4Y7N - chains B and J of the 13 polymer chains in the assembly; structure by X-ray diffraction, 3.30 A resolution.

# Chain B
Molecule: DNA-directed RNA polymerase II subunit RPB2
Source organism: Saccharomyces cerevisiae (strain ATCC 204508 / S288c)
Notes: EC 2.7.7.6
UniProt: P08518 (RPB2_YEAST); residue numbers follow UniProt; this construct covers 1-1224
Sequence (1224 residues; numbered 1 to 1224; the number before each row is that of its first residue):
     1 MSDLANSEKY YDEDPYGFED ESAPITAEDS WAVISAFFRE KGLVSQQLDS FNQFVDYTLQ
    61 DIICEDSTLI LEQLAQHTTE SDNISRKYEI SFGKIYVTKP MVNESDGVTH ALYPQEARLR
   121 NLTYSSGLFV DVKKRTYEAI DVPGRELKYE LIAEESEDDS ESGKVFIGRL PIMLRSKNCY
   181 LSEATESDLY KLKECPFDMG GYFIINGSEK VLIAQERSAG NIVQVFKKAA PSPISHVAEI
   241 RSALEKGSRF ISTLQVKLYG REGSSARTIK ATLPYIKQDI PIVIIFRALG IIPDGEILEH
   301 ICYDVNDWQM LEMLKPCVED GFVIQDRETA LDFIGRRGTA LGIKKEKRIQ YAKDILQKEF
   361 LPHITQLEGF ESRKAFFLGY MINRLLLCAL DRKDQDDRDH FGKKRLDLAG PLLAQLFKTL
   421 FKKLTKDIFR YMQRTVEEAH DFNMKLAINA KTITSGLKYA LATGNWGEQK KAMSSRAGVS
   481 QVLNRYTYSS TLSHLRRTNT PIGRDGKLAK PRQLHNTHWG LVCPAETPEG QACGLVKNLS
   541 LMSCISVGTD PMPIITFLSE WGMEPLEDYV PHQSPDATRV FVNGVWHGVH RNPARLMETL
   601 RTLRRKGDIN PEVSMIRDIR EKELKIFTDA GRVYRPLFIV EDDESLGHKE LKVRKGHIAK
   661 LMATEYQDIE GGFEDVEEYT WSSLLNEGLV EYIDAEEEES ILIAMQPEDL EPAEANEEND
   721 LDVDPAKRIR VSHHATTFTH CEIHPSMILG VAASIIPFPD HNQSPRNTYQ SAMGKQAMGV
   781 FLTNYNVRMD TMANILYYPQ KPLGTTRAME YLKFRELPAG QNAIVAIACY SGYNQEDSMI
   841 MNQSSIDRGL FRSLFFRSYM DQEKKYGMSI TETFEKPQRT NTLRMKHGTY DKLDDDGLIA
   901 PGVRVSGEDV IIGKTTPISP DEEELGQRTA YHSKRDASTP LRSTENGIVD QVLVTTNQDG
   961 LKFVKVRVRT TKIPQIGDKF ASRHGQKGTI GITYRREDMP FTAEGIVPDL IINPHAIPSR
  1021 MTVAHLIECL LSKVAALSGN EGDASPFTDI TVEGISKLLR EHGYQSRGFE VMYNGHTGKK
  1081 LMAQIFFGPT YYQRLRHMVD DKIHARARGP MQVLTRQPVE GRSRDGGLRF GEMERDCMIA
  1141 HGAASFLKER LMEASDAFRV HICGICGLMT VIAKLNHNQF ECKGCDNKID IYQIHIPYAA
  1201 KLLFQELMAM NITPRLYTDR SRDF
Not modelled in the structure: 1-19, 71-89, 135-163, 336-344, 438-445, 503-508, 669-677, 716-721, 920-932, 1222-1224
Metal / ion sites: Zn2+: C1163, C1166, C1182, C1185
Ligand contacts: phosphomethylphosphonic acid guanylate ester (G2P): R766, Y769, R1020
From the paper describing this entry:
  - binding site for the 29-nt DNA strand: Q531
  - conformationally variable residues (side-chain flip): Q531
  - mutagenesis - Q531A (2.6-fold): increased catalytic activity on GTP
  - mutagenesis - Q531H: unchanged catalytic activity on GTP

# Chain J
Molecule: DNA-directed RNA polymerases I, II, and III subunit RPABC5
Source organism: Saccharomyces cerevisiae (strain ATCC 204508 / S288c)
UniProt: P22139 (RPAB5_YEAST); residues 1-70 here = UniProt positions 1-70
Sequence (70 residues; numbered 1 to 70; the number before each row is that of its first residue):
     1 MIVPVRCFSC GKVVGDKWES YLNLLQEDEL DEGTALSRLG LKRYCCRRMI LTHVDLIEKF
    61 LRYNPLEKRD
Not modelled in the structure: 66-70
Curated features (UniProtKB/Swiss-Prot):
  - binding site (Zn(2+)): C7, C10, C45, C46
  - cross-link: K59 (Glycyl lysine isopeptide (Lys-Gly) (interchain with G-Cter in ubiquitin))
Metal / ion sites: Zn2+: C7, C10, C45, C46

# Interface between chain B and chain J
Pairs across the interface (65):
  E186(B) - R62(J)  salt bridge
  Y190(B) - K59(J)
  Y190(B) - R62(J)
  Y190(B) - Y63(J)
  K193(B) - P65(J)
  C195(B) - Y63(J)
  P196(B) - Y63(J)
  F197(B) - K59(J)
  V780(B) - L56(J)  hydrophobic
  T783(B) - K59(J)
  T783(B) - F60(J)
  T783(B) - Y63(J)
  N784(B) - Y63(J)  hydrogen bond (backbone-side chain)
  Y785(B) - M1(J)
  Y785(B) - F60(J)  hydrophobic
  Y797(B) - M1(J)
  Y798(B) - I2(J)
  Y798(B) - V3(J)
  Y798(B) - P4(J)  hydrophobic
  P799(B) - L56(J)  hydrophobic
  Q800(B) - R48(J)  hydrogen bond (side chain-backbone)
  Q800(B) - M49(J)
  Q800(B) - T52(J)
  K801(B) - L51(J)  hydrogen bond (side chain-backbone)
  K801(B) - T52(J)  hydrogen bond (backbone-backbone)
  K801(B) - V54(J)
  L803(B) - R48(J)
  L803(B) - T52(J)
  R815(B) - V54(J)
  E816(B) - V54(J)
  E816(B) - L56(J)
  N822(B) - R48(J)  hydrogen bond (backbone-side chain)
  N822(B) - T52(J)
  A823(B) - R48(J)
  I824(B) - S9(J)
  I824(B) - R48(J)
  S845(B) - F8(J)  hydrogen bond (side chain-backbone)
  S845(B) - S9(J)  hydrogen bond (side chain-backbone)
  R848(B) - C7(J)
  R848(B) - F8(J)  hydrogen bond (side chain-backbone)
  R848(B) - S9(J)  hydrogen bond (side chain-backbone)
  R848(B) - C10(J)
  R848(B) - G11(J)
  G849(B) - F8(J)
  L850(B) - F8(J)
  R996(B) - S9(J)
  R996(B) - C10(J)  hydrogen bond (side chain-backbone)
  E1004(B) - R43(J)
  I1006(B) - Y44(J)  hydrophobic
  D1009(B) - S9(J)  hydrogen bond
  D1009(B) - R48(J)  salt bridge
  K1033(B) - Y44(J)
  A1035(B) - L51(J)
  A1036(B) - Y44(J)  hydrophobic
  A1036(B) - R47(J)
  L1037(B) - Y44(J)  hydrophobic
  L1037(B) - R47(J)  hydrogen bond (backbone-side chain)
  S1038(B) - G33(J)
  G1039(B) - E32(J)
  G1039(B) - G33(J)
  G1039(B) - L51(J)
  N1040(B) - L51(J)
  Y1064(B) - Y44(J)
  E1070(B) - Y44(J)  hydrogen bond
  F1087(B) - Y44(J)
Also at the interface, not in a pair above, chain B (49 interface residues in all): S187, K191, E194, L796, Q821, N842, L854, V1007, G1088, P1089
Also at the interface, not in a pair above, chain J (30 interface residues in all): V5, R6, D31, C45, N64

# In short
49 residues of chain B face 30 of chain J across their interface, with 13 hydrogen bonds and 2 salt bridges.
Among the polar pairs are E186(B)-R62(J), D1009(B)-R48(J) and N784(B)-Y63(J). From the paper: a binding site
for the 29-nt DNA strand at Q531(B); Q531A of chain B increases catalytic activity on GTP.
Chain B is DNA-directed RNA polymerase II subunit RPB2 and chain J is DNA-directed RNA polymerases I, II, and
III subunit RPABC5, both from Saccharomyces cerevisiae (strain ATCC 204508 / S288c); the structure, The
Structure Insight into 5-Carboxycytosine Recognition by RNA Polymerase II during Transcription Elongation, was
determined by X-ray diffraction (same publication as 4Y52).
